8HCH - chains C and D; structure by X-ray diffraction, 2.00 A resolution.

== Chain C (and D) ==
Protein: Three-prime repair exonuclease 1
From: Mus musculus
Notes: EC 3.1.11.2; chain D of this document is another copy of the same molecule, construct and numbering; everything in this record applies to it too
UniProt: Q91XB0 (TREX1_MOUSE); residues 10-242 here = UniProt positions 10-242
Chain sequence (252 residues; each row starts with the number of its first residue; numbers below 1 keep their minus sign (Met-9 is residue -9)):
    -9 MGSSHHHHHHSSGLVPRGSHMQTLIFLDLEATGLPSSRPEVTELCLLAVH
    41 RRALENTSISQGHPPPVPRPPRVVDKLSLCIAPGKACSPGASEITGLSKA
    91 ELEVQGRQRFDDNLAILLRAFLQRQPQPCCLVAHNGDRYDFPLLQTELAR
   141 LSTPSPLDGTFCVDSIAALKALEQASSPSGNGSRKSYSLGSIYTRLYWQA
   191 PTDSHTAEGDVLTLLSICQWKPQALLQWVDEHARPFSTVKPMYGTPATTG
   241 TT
Disordered / not traced: -9 to 9, 167-174, 235-242 (chain D: -9 to 9, 169-174, 235-242)
Sequence notes: initiating methionine (-9); expression tag (-8 to 9)
Ion coordination: Mg2+ near Asp18 (its only coordinating residue here)
Small-molecule neighbours: uridine (URI): Leu19, Glu20, Ala21, Thr22, Gly23, Leu24, Ala81, Ile84, Thr85, Tyr129, His195
Reported in the primary citation:
  - catalytic residues: His195
  - mutagenesis - L24A: decreased catalytic activity on RNA
  - mutagenesis - H195A: abolished catalytic activity on various DNA and RNA substrates

== Interface between chain C and chain D ==
Pairs across the interface - 77 pairs, chain C then chain D:
  Glu33(C) - Arg62(D)  salt bridge
  His40(C) - Val94(D)
  His40(C) - Gln95(D)
  Arg42(C) - Glu91(D)  salt bridge
  Arg42(C) - Val94(D)
  Ala43(C) - Gln95(D)
  Arg62(C) - Glu33(D)  salt bridge
  Arg62(C) - Thr85(D)  hydrogen bond (side chain-backbone)
  Arg62(C) - Gly86(D)
  Arg62(C) - Leu87(D)
  Arg62(C) - Thr196(D)
  Val63(C) - Cys70(D)  hydrophobic
  Val63(C) - Leu87(D)  hydrophobic
  Val63(C) - Gln95(D)
  Val64(C) - Cys70(D)
  Asp65(C) - Ser68(D)
  Asp65(C) - Leu69(D)
  Asp65(C) - Cys70(D)  hydrogen bond (side chain-backbone)
  Asp65(C) - Arg97(D)  salt bridge
  Lys66(C) - Lys66(D)
  Lys66(C) - Leu67(D)
  Lys66(C) - Ser68(D)  hydrogen bond (backbone-backbone)
  Lys66(C) - Glu198(D)  salt bridge
  Leu67(C) - Lys66(D)
  Ser68(C) - Asp65(D)
  Ser68(C) - Lys66(D)  hydrogen bond (backbone-backbone)
  Leu69(C) - Asp65(D)
  Leu69(C) - Phe111(D)  hydrophobic
  Cys70(C) - Val63(D)  hydrophobic
  Cys70(C) - Val64(D)
  Cys70(C) - Asp65(D)  hydrogen bond (backbone-side chain)
  Cys70(C) - Arg114(D)  hydrogen bond (backbone-side chain)
  Ile71(C) - Arg114(D)
  Thr85(C) - Arg62(D)  hydrogen bond (backbone-side chain)
  Gly86(C) - Arg62(D)
  Leu87(C) - Arg62(D)
  Leu87(C) - Val63(D)  hydrophobic
  Val94(C) - His40(D)
  Gln95(C) - His40(D)
  Gln95(C) - Ala43(D)
  Gln95(C) - Val63(D)
  Gln95(C) - Pro116(D)
  Gly96(C) - Arg114(D)
  Gly96(C) - Pro116(D)
  Arg97(C) - Asp65(D)  salt bridge
  Arg97(C) - Gln115(D)  hydrogen bond
  Arg97(C) - Pro116(D)
  Gln98(C) - Gln113(D)  hydrogen bond (side chain-backbone)
  Gln98(C) - Arg114(D)  hydrogen bond (backbone-side chain)
  Arg99(C) - Arg114(D)  hydrogen bond (backbone-side chain)
  Asp101(C) - Arg114(D)  salt bridge
  Asn103(C) - Ala110(D)  hydrogen bond (side chain-backbone)
  Asn103(C) - Gln113(D)  hydrogen bond
  Asn103(C) - Arg114(D)
  Leu104(C) - Arg114(D)
  Leu107(C) - Ala110(D)  hydrophobic
  Leu107(C) - Phe111(D)  hydrophobic
  Ala110(C) - Asn103(D)  hydrogen bond (backbone-side chain)
  Ala110(C) - Leu107(D)  hydrophobic
  Phe111(C) - Leu107(D)  hydrophobic
  Gln113(C) - Gln98(D)  hydrogen bond (backbone-side chain)
  Gln113(C) - Asn103(D)
  Arg114(C) - Cys70(D)  hydrogen bond (side chain-backbone)
  Arg114(C) - Ile71(D)
  Arg114(C) - Arg97(D)
  Arg114(C) - Gln98(D)  hydrogen bond (side chain-backbone)
  Arg114(C) - Arg99(D)  hydrogen bond (side chain-backbone)
  Arg114(C) - Asp101(D)  salt bridge
  Arg114(C) - Asn103(D)
  Arg114(C) - Leu104(D)
  Gln115(C) - Arg97(D)  hydrogen bond
  Pro116(C) - Gln95(D)
  Pro116(C) - Gly96(D)
  Pro116(C) - Arg97(D)
  Thr196(C) - Arg62(D)
  Glu198(C) - Lys66(D)  salt bridge
  Glu198(C) - Glu198(D)
Interface residues without a listed pair, chain C (40 interface residues in all): Arg59, Leu92, Ile106, His195, Ala197
Interface residues without a listed pair, chain D (39 interface residues in all): Leu92, Ile106, Asp193, His195

== In short ==
40 residues of chain C and 39 residues of chain D are in contact; the contacts include 19 hydrogen bonds and 9
salt bridges. Among the polar pairs are Glu33(C)-Arg62(D), Arg42(C)-Glu91(D) and Asp65(C)-Arg97(D). Bound to
chain C: uridine. The paper reports the catalytic residue His195(C); L24A of chain C reduces catalytic
activity on RNA.
Chain C and chain D are both Three-prime repair exonuclease 1 (Mus musculus); the structure, Crystal structure
of mTREX1-Uridine complex, was determined by X-ray diffraction together with 8HCC, 8HCD, 8HCF and 8HCG from
the same study.
